5U03 - chains A and D of the 4 polymer chains in the assembly; structure by electron microscopy, 6.10 A resolution (low resolution: residue-level contacts below are approximate; hydrogen-bond / salt-bridge calls are withheld).

== Chain A (and D) ==
Name: CTP synthase 1
Source organism: Homo sapiens
Notes: EC 6.3.4.2; chain D of this document is another copy of the same molecule, construct and numbering; everything in this record applies to it too
UniProtKB: P17812 (PYRG1_HUMAN); residues 1-591 here = UniProt positions 1-591
Amino-acid sequence (591 residues; numbered 1 to 591; the number before each row is that of its first residue):
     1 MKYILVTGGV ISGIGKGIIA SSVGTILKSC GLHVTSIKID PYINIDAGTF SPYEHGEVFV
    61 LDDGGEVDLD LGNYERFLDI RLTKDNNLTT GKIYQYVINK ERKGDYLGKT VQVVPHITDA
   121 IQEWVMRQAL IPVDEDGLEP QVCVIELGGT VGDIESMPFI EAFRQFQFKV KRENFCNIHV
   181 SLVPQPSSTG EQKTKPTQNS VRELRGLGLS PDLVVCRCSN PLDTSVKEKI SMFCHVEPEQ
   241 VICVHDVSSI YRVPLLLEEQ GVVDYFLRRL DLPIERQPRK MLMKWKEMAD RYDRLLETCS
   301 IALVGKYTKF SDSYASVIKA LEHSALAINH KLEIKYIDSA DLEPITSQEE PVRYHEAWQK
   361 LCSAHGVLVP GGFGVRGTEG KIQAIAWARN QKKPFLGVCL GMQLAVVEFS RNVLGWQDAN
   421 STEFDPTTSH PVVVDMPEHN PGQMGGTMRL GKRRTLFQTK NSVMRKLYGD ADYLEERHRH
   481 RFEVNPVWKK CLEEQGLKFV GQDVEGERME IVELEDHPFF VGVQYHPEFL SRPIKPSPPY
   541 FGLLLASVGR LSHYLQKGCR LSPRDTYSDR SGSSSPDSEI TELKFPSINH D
Not modelled in the structure: 560-591
Disulfide bonds: Cys-218/Cys-243
Small-molecule neighbours:
  - ATP (adenosine-5'-triphosphate): Ser-12, Gly-13, Ile-14, Gly-15, Lys-16, Gly-17, Ile-18, Asp-70, Glu-146, Arg-217, Val-244, His-245, Asp-246, Val-247, Ile-250, Val-253, Asp-312
  - UTP (uridine 5'-triphosphate), molecule 1: Ile-11, Ser-12, Lys-38, Asp-40, Pro-41, Tyr-42, Glu-146, Gly-148, Gly-149, Glu-155
  - UTP, molecule 2: Gln-192, Lys-193, Thr-194, Lys-195, Gln-198, Phe-233
Curated features (UniProtKB/Swiss-Prot):
  - active site (For GATase activity): Cys-399, His-526, Glu-528
  - modified residue: Lys-100 (N6-acetyllysine), Ser-562 (Phosphoserine), Ser-568 (Phosphoserine), Ser-571 (Phosphoserine), Ser-573 (Phosphoserine), Ser-574 (Phosphoserine), Ser-575 (Phosphoserine), Ser-578 (Phosphoserine), Ser-587 (Phosphoserine)
  - mutagenesis: Glu-161 (E161K: Localizes to cystolic filament structures)
From the paper describing this entry:
  - mutagenesis - H355A (6-fold): decreased catalytic activity

== How chain A and chain D interact ==
Pairs across the interface (9; chain A residue first):
  Arg-164(A) with His-235(D)
  Gln-165(A) with His-235(D)
  Arg-205(A) with Gly-206(D)
  Gly-206(A) with Arg-205(D); Gly-206(D); Leu-207(D)
  Leu-207(A) with Gly-206(D)
  His-235(A) with Arg-164(D); Gln-165(D)
Other interface residues (no listed pair), chain A (10 interface residues in all): Pro-115, Glu-161, Gly-208, Met-232
Other interface residues (no listed pair), chain D (10 interface residues in all): Pro-115, Glu-161, Gly-208, Met-232

== Overview ==
The chain A/chain D interface involves 10 residues from each chain. Chain A binds ATP and UTP. Curated
annotation (UniProt) lists 3 active-site residues and one mutagenesis site on chain A. The paper reports that
H355A of chain A reduces catalytic activity.
Chain A and chain D are both CTP synthase 1 (Homo sapiens); the structure, Cryo-EM structure of the human CTP
synthase filament, was determined by electron microscopy (same publication as 5TKV, 5U05, 5U3C and 5U6R).
